Entry 5VB5 (X-ray diffraction, 2.23 A resolution); this record covers chain A.

# Chain A
Name: Nuclear receptor ROR-gamma, SRC2 chimera
From: Homo sapiens
UniProt: P51449 (RORG_HUMAN); residue numbers follow UniProt; this construct covers 260-507
Chain sequence (280 residues; row label = number of the first residue in the row):
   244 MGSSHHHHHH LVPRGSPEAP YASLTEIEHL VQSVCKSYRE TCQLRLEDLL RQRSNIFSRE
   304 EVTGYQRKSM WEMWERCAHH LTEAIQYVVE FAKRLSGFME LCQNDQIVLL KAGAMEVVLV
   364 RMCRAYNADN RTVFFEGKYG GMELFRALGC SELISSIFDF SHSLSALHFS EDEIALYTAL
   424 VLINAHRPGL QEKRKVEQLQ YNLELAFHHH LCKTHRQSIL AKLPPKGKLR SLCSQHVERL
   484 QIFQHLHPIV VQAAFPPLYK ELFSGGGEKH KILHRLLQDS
Not modelled in the structure: 244-264
Construct notes: initiating methionine (244); expression tag (245-259)
Swiss-Prot annotation at these positions:
  - motif: Leu501 to Phe506 (AF-2)
  - mutagenesis: Ala327 (A327F: Completely abolishes transcriptional activity), Phe378 (F378Q: Completely abolishes transcriptional activity), Ile397 (I397N: Nearly abolishes transcriptional activity)
Metal / ion sites: Na+: Cys366, Ser408
Residues lining bound ligands: 92A (N-[(2R)-3-(4-{[3-(4-chlorophenyl)propanoyl]amino}phenyl)-1-(4-methylpiperidin-1-yl)-1-oxopropan-2-yl]-4-methylpentanamide): Cys285, Gln286, Trp317, Cys320, His323, Leu324, Ala327, Met358, Val361, Arg364, Met365, Arg367, Ala368, Val376, Phe377, Phe378, Phe388, Leu391, Cys393, Leu396, Ile397, Ile400, His479, Tyr502, Phe506
From the paper describing this entry:
  - binding site for 92A: Phe377, His479, Tyr502
  - contacts within the chain: Leu475-His479 (backbone contact)
  - conformationally variable residues (side-chain flip): His479

# Summary
Bound to chain A: compound 92A. Cys366 and Ser408 coordinate Na+. From UniProt: 3 mutagenesis sites. The paper
reports a binding site for 92A at Phe377, His479 and Tyr502; conformational variability at His479.
Chain A is Nuclear receptor ROR-gamma, SRC2 chimera (Homo sapiens); the structure, X-ray co-structure of
nuclear receptor ROR-gammat Ligand Binding Domain with an inverse agonist and SRC2 peptide, was determined by
X-ray diffraction, deposited together with 5VB3, 5VB6 and 5VB7.
